Entry 7K7G (electron microscopy, 4.20 A resolution (low resolution: residue-level contacts below are approximate; hydrogen-bond / salt-bridge calls are withheld)); this record covers chains A and J of the 11 polymer chains in the assembly.

== Chain A ==
Protein: Histone H3
Source organism: Saccharomyces cerevisiae (strain ATCC 204508 / S288c)
Reference sequence: P61830 (H3_YEAST); residues 1-136 here = UniProt positions 1-136
Sequence (136 residues; row label = number of the first residue in the row):
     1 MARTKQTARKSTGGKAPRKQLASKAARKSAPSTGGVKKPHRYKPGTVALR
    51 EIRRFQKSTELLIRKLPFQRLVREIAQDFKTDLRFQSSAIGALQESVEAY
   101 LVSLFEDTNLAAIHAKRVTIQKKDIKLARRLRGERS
Disordered / not traced: 1-44, 136
Curated features (UniProtKB/Swiss-Prot):
  - modified residue: Lys5 (N6,N6,N6-trimethyllysine), Lys10 (N6-acetyllysine), Ser11 (Phosphoserine), Lys15 (N6,N6-dimethyllysine), Lys19 (N6-acetyllysine), Lys24 (N6-acetyllysine), Lys28 (N6,N6,N6-trimethyllysine), Lys37 (N6,N6,N6-trimethyllysine), Lys38 (N6-acetyllysine), Lys57 (N6-acetyllysine), Lys65 (N6-acetyllysine), Lys80 (N6,N6,N6-trimethyllysine)
  - mutagenesis: Ser11 (S11A: Impairs histone H3 phosphorylation and reduces transcription of some GCN5 regulated genes), Arg53 (R53A/K/Q: Lethal), Lys57 (K57A/Q/R: Increases sensitivity to genotoxic agents inducing DNA breaks during replication), Lys80 (K80A/P/Q: Compromises telomeric silencing), Thr119 (T119A/E: Lethal)

== Chain J ==
Molecule: 147-nt DNA strand
Source organism: Saccharomyces cerevisiae
Sequence (147 nucleotides; numbered 147 to 293; the number before each row is that of its first residue):
   147 ATCGGATGATTTCTTACTATTTCTTTTTTAACTTTCGGAAATCAAATACA
   197 CTAATATTAAAACGCGGGGGACAGCGCGTACGTGCGTTTAAGCGGTGCTA
   247 GAGCTGTCTACGACCAATTGAGCGGCCTCGGCACCGGGATTCTCGAT
Disordered / not traced: 147-156, 280-293

== Chain A / chain J interface ==
Residue-residue contacts (10; chain A residue first):
  Gly45(A) with DT229(J)
  Thr46(A) with DT229(J); DG230(J)
  Val47(A) with DT229(J)
  Arg64(A) with DA237(J); DG238(J)
  Lys65(A) with DG238(J)
  Arg70(A) with DA237(J)
  Arg84(A) with DA246(J); DG247(J)
Other interface residues (no listed pair), chain A (10 interface residues in all): Leu66, Pro67, Lys116
Other interface residues (no listed pair), chain J (8 interface residues in all): DA219, DG228

== Overview ==
Chain A and chain J form an interface of 10 and 8 residues respectively. Curated annotation (UniProt) lists 5
mutagenesis sites on chain A.
Chain A is Histone H3 (Saccharomyces cerevisiae (strain ATCC 204508 / S288c)) and chain J is a 147-nt DNA
strand (Saccharomyces cerevisiae); the structure, nucleosome and Gal4 complex, was determined by electron
microscopy, deposited together with 7K78 and 7K79.
